PDB entry 8IHZ | X-ray diffraction, 2.22 A resolution | chain A

== Chain A ==
Name: Hypoxia-inducible factor 1-alpha inhibitor
Source organism: Homo sapiens
Notes: EC 1.14.11.30, 1.14.11.-
UniProtKB: Q9NWT6 (HIF1N_HUMAN); numbering as in UniProt (aligned over 1-349)
Sequence (349 residues; each row starts with the number of its first residue):
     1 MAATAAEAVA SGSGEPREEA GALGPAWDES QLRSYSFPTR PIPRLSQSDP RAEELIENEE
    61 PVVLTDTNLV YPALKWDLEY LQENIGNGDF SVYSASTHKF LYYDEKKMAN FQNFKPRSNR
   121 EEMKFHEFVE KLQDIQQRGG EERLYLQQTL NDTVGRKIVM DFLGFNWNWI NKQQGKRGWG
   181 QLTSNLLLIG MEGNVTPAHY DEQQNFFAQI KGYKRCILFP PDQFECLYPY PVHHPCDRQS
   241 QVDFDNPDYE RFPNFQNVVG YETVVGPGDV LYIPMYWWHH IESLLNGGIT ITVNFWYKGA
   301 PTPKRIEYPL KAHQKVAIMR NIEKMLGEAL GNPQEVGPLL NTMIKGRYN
Unresolved in the structure: 1-8
Swiss-Prot annotation at these positions:
  - binding site (2-oxoglutarate): Tyr145, Thr196, Asn205, Lys214, Asn294
  - binding site (substrate): Asp152, Gln181 to Thr183, Asp201 to Gln203, Arg238, Gln239, Ala300, Asn321
  - binding site (Fe cation): His199, Asp201, His279
  - site: Leu340 (Important for dimer formation)
  - modified residue: Ala2 (N-acetylalanine)
  - mutagenesis: His199 (H199A: Prevents suppression of HIF CAD activity. Strongly stimulates 2-oxoglutarate turnover. No stimulation of 2-oxoglutarate turnover; when associated with R-340), Asp201 (D201A: Prevents suppression of HIF CAD activity; D201E: Loss of HIF1A Asn hydroxylation activity. Slightly stimulates 2-oxoglutarate turnover; D201G: No impact on HIF1A Asn hydroxylation activity ...), Gln239 (Q239H: No effect on Asp hydroxylation ability), Trp296 (W296R: Loss of HIF1A Asn hydroxylation activity and slight stimulation of 2-oxoglutarate turnover; when associated with G-201), Leu340 (L340R: Impairs dimer formation, leading to loss of HIF1A Asn hydroxylation activity. No stimulation of 2-oxoglutarate turnover; when associated with A-201), Ile344 (I344R: No effect on dimer formation and HIF1A Asn hydroxylation activity)
Ion coordination: Zn2+: His199, Asp201, His279 (together with P1X)
Small-molecule neighbours: P1X (2-[[5-[1-[3-(4-chlorophenyl)propyl]-1,2,3-triazol-4-yl]-3-oxidanyl-pyridin-2-yl]carbonylamino]ethanoic acid): Tyr102, Tyr145, Gln147, Leu186, Leu188, Thr196, His199, Asp201, Gln203, Phe207, Lys214, Arg238, His279, Ile281, Trp296

== In short ==
Bound to chain A: compound P1X. His199, Asp201 and His279 form the Zn2+ site. UniProt lists 5 residues binding
2-oxoglutarate, 11 substrate-binding residues, 3 Fe cation-binding residues and 6 mutagenesis sites.
Chain A is Hypoxia-inducible factor 1-alpha inhibitor (Homo sapiens); the structure, FACTOR INHIBITING HIF-1
ALPHA in complex with (5-(1-(3-(4-chlorophenyl)propyl)-1H-1,2,3-triazol-4-yl)-3-hydroxypicolinoyl)glycine, was
determined by X-ray diffraction, deposited together with 8II0.
